PDB entry 7EW7 | electron microscopy, 3.27 A resolution | chains B and C of the 5 polymer chains in the assembly

Chain B:
Name: Guanine nucleotide-binding protein G(I)/G(S)/G(T) subunit beta-1
From: Homo sapiens
UniProtKB: P62873 (GBB1_HUMAN); numbering as in UniProt (aligned over 2-340)
Sequence (356 residues; each row starts with the number of its first residue; numbers below 1 keep their minus sign (Met-15 is residue -15)):
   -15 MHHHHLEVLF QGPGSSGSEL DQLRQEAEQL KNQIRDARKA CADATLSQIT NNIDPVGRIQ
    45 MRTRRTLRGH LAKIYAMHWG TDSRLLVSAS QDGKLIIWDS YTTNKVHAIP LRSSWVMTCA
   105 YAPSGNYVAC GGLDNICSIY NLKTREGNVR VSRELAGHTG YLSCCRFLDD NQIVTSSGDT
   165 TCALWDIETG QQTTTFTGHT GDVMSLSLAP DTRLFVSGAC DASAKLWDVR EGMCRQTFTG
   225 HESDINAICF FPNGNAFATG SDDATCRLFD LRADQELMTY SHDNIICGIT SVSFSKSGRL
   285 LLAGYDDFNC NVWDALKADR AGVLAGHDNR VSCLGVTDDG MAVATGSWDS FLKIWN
Not modelled in the structure: -15 to 0
Differences from the reference sequence: initiating methionine (-15); expression tag (-14 to 1)
UniProt features mapped onto this chain:
  - modified residue: Ser2 (N-acetylserine), His266 (Phosphohistidine)
  - natural variant: Leu30 (L30F: In MRD42; uncertain significance), Arg52 (R52G: In MRD42), Gly64 (G64V: In MRD42), Asp76 (D76E: In MRD42; D76G: In MRD42), Gly77 (G77S: In MRD42), Lys78 (K78R: In MRD42), Ile80 (I80N: In MRD42; I80T: In MRD42), His91 (H91R: In MRD42; uncertain significance), Ala92 (A92T: In MRD42), Pro94 (P94S: In MRD42), Leu95 (L95P: In MRD42), Arg96 (R96L: In MRD42), 5 further natural variant entries in UniProt

Chain C:
Name: Guanine nucleotide-binding protein G(I)/G(S)/G(O) subunit gamma-2
From: Homo sapiens
UniProtKB: P59768 (GBG2_HUMAN); residue numbers follow UniProt; this construct covers 1-71
Sequence (71 residues; row label = number of the first residue in the row):
     1 MASNNTASIA QARKLVEQLK MEANIDRIKV SKAAADLMAY CEAHAKEDPL LTPVPASENP
    61 FREKKFFCAI L
Not modelled in the structure: 1-5, 64-71
UniProt features mapped onto this chain:
  - modified residue: Ala2 (N-acetylalanine), Cys68 (Cysteine methyl ester)
  - lipidation: Cys68 (S-geranylgeranyl cysteine)

Interface between chain B and chain C:
Contacting residue pairs - 58 pairs, chain B then chain C:
  Glu3(B) - Ile9(C)
  Leu7(B) - Ala12(C)  hydrophobic
  Leu7(B) - Val16(C)
  Ala11(B) - Leu15(C)  hydrophobic
  Ala11(B) - Leu19(C)
  Leu14(B) - Leu19(C)  hydrophobic
  Ile18(B) - Glu22(C)
  Ile18(B) - Ala23(C)  hydrophobic
  Ile18(B) - Arg27(C)
  Ala21(B) - Arg27(C)
  Arg22(B) - Arg27(C)
  Cys25(B) - Lys29(C)
  Cys25(B) - Val30(C)
  Ala26(B) - Val30(C)  hydrophobic
  Asp27(B) - Lys29(C)
  Ala28(B) - Val30(C)
  Leu30(B) - Ala34(C)  hydrophobic
  Ile37(B) - Met38(C)  hydrophobic
  Val40(B) - Leu51(C)  hydrophobic
  Met45(B) - Leu50(C)  hydrophobic
  Arg48(B) - Phe61(C)
  Arg48(B) - Glu63(C)
  Arg49(B) - Phe61(C)  hydrogen bond (side chain-backbone)
  Arg49(B) - Arg62(C)  hydrogen bond (side chain-backbone)
  Arg49(B) - Glu63(C)  salt bridge
  Ser84(B) - Phe61(C)
  Tyr85(B) - Pro60(C)
  Tyr85(B) - Phe61(C)  hydrophobic
  Cys218(B) - Gln18(C)  hydrogen bond
  Cys218(B) - Met21(C)
  Arg219(B) - Glu22(C)
  Gln220(B) - Ile25(C)
  Phe235(B) - Leu37(C)  hydrophobic
  Phe235(B) - Tyr40(C)  hydrophobic
  Pro236(B) - Tyr40(C)
  Asn237(B) - Tyr40(C)
  Asp254(B) - Ala33(C)
  Arg256(B) - Asp26(C)
  Arg256(B) - Ala33(C)
  Arg256(B) - Asp36(C)  salt bridge
  Ala257(B) - Ile28(C)
  Asp258(B) - Glu22(C)
  Asp258(B) - Arg27(C)  salt bridge
  Leu261(B) - Val30(C)  hydrophobic
  Ser279(B) - Asp48(C)  hydrogen bond
  Lys280(B) - Glu47(C)
  Lys280(B) - Asp48(C)
  Ser281(B) - Tyr40(C)
  Ser281(B) - Cys41(C)
  Ser281(B) - His44(C)
  Ser281(B) - Asp48(C)  hydrogen bond
  Leu300(B) - Cys41(C)  hydrophobic
  Gly324(B) - Pro49(C)
  Gly324(B) - Leu50(C)
  Ala326(B) - Phe61(C)  hydrophobic
  Ile338(B) - Phe61(C)  hydrophobic
  Asn340(B) - Asn59(C)
  Asn340(B) - Phe61(C)
Other interface residues (no listed pair), chain B (53 interface residues in all): Leu4, Lys15, Gln17, Ala24, Ile33, Ile43, Trp63, Thr221, Leu252, Gln259, Gly282, Arg283, Leu284, Asp323, Met325
Other interface residues (no listed pair), chain C (37 interface residues in all): Arg13, Ser31, Lys32, Ala45

In short:
53 residues of chain B and 37 residues of chain C are in contact; the contacts include 5 hydrogen bonds and 3
salt bridges. Polar pairs include Arg49(B)-Glu63(C), Arg256(B)-Asp36(C) and Asp258(B)-Arg27(C).
Here chain B is Guanine nucleotide-binding protein G(I)/G(S)/G(T) subunit beta-1 and chain C is Guanine
nucleotide-binding protein G(I)/G(S)/G(O) subunit gamma-2, both from Homo sapiens. Entry 7EW7 (Cryo-EM
structure of SEW2871-bound Sphingosine-1-phosphate receptor 1 in complex with Gi protein) was determined by
electron microscopy together with 7EVY, 7EVZ, 7EW0 and 7EW1 from the same study.
